6VQW - chains C and I of the 11 polymer chains in the assembly; structure by electron microscopy, 3.42 A resolution.

== Chain C ==
Molecule: Type I-F CRISPR-associated protein Csy2
From: Pseudomonas aeruginosa
Reference sequence: B3G161 (B3G161_PSEAI); residues 1-327 here = UniProt positions 1-327
Sequence (327 residues; each row starts with the number of its first residue):
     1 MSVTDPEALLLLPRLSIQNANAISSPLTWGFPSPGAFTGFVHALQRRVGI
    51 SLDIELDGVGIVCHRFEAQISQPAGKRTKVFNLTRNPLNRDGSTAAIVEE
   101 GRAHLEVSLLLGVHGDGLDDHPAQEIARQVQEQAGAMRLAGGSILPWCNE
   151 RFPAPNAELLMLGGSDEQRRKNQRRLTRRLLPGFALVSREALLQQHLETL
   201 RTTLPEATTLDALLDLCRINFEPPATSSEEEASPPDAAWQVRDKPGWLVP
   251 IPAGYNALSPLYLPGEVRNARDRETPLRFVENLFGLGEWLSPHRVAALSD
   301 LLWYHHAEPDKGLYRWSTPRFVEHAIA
Not modelled in the structure: 1-2, 217-239, 323-327

== Chain I ==
Molecule: CRISPR-associated protein Csy3
From: Pseudomonas aeruginosa
Reference sequence: A0A444M080 (A0A444M080_PSEAI); residues 20-360 here correspond to UniProt positions 2-342 (UniProt number = residue number - 18)
Sequence (360 residues; row label = number of the first residue in the row):
     1 MKSSHHHHHHENLYFQSNASKPILSTASVLAFERKLDPSDALMSAGAWAQ
    51 RDASQEWPAVTVREKSVRGTISNRLKTKDRDPAKLDASIQSPNLQTVDVA
   101 NLPSDADTLKVRFTLRVLGGAGTPSACNDAAYRDKLLQTVATYVNDQGFA
   151 ELARRYAHNLANARFLWRNRVGAEAVEVRINHIRQGEVARAWRFDALAIG
   201 LRDFKADAELDALAELIASGLSGSGHVLLEVVAFARIGDGQEVFPSQELI
   251 LDKGDKKGQKSKTLYSVRDAAAIHSQKIGNALRTIDTWYPDEDGLGPIAV
   301 EPYGSVTSQGKAYRQPKQKLDFYTLLDNWVLRDEAPAVEQQHYVIANLIR
   351 GGVFGEAEEK
Not modelled in the structure: 1-25, 251-254, 356-360
Sequence notes: expression tag (1-19)

== Chain C / chain I interface ==
Residue-residue contacts (48):
  Gln18(C) with Pro38(I); Ser39(I), hydrogen bond; Asp40(I), hydrogen bond; Ser275(I)
  Arg65(C) with Arg268(I)
  Glu67(C) with Arg268(I), salt bridge
  Gln69(C) with Tyr265(I), hydrogen bond
  Asn82(C) with Glu248(I), hydrogen bond
  Leu83(C) with Leu249(I)
  Leu88(C) with Ser305(I); Val306(I); Thr307(I); Gly310(I)
  Arg90(C) with Tyr303(I), hydrogen bond; Ala312(I)
  Gly92(C) with Gly310(I)
  His104(C) with Asp40(I), salt bridge; Tyr265(I); Val267(I)
  Arg128(C) with Gln185(I)
  Glu132(C) with His226(I)
  Gly135(C) with Arg116(I), hydrogen bond (backbone-side chain); His226(I)
  Ala136(C) with Arg116(I); Leu118(I); His226(I)
  Arg138(C) with Glu33(I); Arg34(I); Asp37(I), salt bridge
  Ser143(C) with Asp37(I), hydrogen bond; Arg116(I), hydrogen bond
  Ile144(C) with Arg116(I), hydrogen bond (backbone-side chain)
  Leu145(C) with Ser39(I)
  Pro146(C) with Thr114(I); Leu228(I), hydrophobic
  Cys148(C) with Arg112(I)
  Asn149(C) with Ile183(I); Val188(I)
  Phe152(C) with Gly186(I)
  Asn269(C) with Ser28(I)
  Ala270(C) with Ser28(I); Val29(I); Asn128(I), hydrogen bond (backbone-side chain)
  Arg271(C) with Cys127(I); Asn128(I)
  Asp272(C) with Asn128(I)
  Arg273(C) with Ala27(I); Asn128(I), hydrogen bond (side chain-backbone)
Interface residues without a listed pair, chain C (36 interface residues in all): Asn19, Thr84, Arg85, Asn86, Pro87, Asn89, Met137, Trp147, Glu150
Interface residues without a listed pair, chain I (39 interface residues in all): Gln55, Asp129, Ile250, His274, Glu301, Pro316

== Summary ==
The interface between chain C and chain I involves 36 residues on one side and 39 on the other; the contacts
include 11 hydrogen bonds and 3 salt bridges. Among the polar pairs are Glu67(C)-Arg268(I), His104(C)-Asp40(I)
and Arg138(C)-Asp37(I).
Here chain C is Type I-F CRISPR-associated protein Csy2 and chain I is CRISPR-associated protein Csy3, both
from Pseudomonas aeruginosa. Entry 6VQW (Type I-F CRISPR-Csy complex with its inhibitor AcrF8) was determined
by electron microscopy (same publication as 6VQV and 6VQX).
